1FT5 - chain A; structure by X-ray diffraction, 1.60 A resolution.

# Chain A
Molecule: Cytochrome C554
From: Nitrosomonas europaea
UniProtKB: Q57142 (C554_NITEU); residues 1-211 here correspond to UniProt positions 25-235 (UniProt number = residue number + 24)
Sequence (211 residues; numbered 1 to 211; the number before each row is that of its first residue):
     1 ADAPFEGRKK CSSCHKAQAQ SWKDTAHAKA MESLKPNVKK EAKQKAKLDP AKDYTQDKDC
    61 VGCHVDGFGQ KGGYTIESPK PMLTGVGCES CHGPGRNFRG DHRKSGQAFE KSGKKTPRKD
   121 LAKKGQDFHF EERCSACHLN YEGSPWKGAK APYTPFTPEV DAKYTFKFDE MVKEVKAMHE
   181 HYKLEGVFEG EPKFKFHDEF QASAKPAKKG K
Covalent attachments: heme (HEM) linked to C11, C14, C60, C63, C88, C91, C134, C137
Metal / ion sites: heme Fe (4 sites), coordinated by H15, H27, H64, H92, H102, H138, H179
Residues lining bound ligands:
  - heme (HEM), molecule 1: K10, H15, E89, H92, G95, F98, R99, H102, R103, G106, R118, Q126, F128, L184, E185, G186, V187, F188, H197
  - heme (HEM), molecule 2: S12, H15, Q18, A19, W22, H27, V86, G87, H92, F130, V172, A177, M178, H179, E180, H181, Y182, L184, F194, H197, F200, Q201
  - heme (HEM), molecule 3: A26, H27, K29, A30, S33, K39, G62, H64, V65, V86, S90, F130, R133, H138, F166, F168, M171, V172, A177, M178
  - heme (HEM), molecule 4: S33, L34, K39, A42, K43, L48, Y54, D59, H64, A136, H138, N140, P152, Y153, T154, P155, F156, K163, Y164
Swiss-Prot annotation at these positions:
  - binding site (heme): C11, C14, H15, H27, C60, C63, H64, C88, C91, H92, H102, C134, C137, H138, H179

# In short
Covalently linked heme: at C11, C60, C88 and C134. The heme Fe site is built by H15 and H102. Curated
annotation (UniProt) lists 15 heme-binding residues.
Chain A is Cytochrome C554 (Nitrosomonas europaea); the structure, Crystal structure of the oxidized state of
cytochrome C554 from nitrosomonas europaea, was determined by X-ray diffraction together with 1FT6 from the
same study.
